8ZPK - chains B and H of the 8 polymer chains in the assembly; structure by electron microscopy, 3.21 A resolution.

[Chain B]
Molecule: Origin recognition complex subunit 2
Source organism: Saccharomyces cerevisiae S288C
UniProt: P32833 (ORC2_YEAST); residues 1-620 here = UniProt positions 1-620
Chain sequence (620 residues; row label = number of the first residue in the row):
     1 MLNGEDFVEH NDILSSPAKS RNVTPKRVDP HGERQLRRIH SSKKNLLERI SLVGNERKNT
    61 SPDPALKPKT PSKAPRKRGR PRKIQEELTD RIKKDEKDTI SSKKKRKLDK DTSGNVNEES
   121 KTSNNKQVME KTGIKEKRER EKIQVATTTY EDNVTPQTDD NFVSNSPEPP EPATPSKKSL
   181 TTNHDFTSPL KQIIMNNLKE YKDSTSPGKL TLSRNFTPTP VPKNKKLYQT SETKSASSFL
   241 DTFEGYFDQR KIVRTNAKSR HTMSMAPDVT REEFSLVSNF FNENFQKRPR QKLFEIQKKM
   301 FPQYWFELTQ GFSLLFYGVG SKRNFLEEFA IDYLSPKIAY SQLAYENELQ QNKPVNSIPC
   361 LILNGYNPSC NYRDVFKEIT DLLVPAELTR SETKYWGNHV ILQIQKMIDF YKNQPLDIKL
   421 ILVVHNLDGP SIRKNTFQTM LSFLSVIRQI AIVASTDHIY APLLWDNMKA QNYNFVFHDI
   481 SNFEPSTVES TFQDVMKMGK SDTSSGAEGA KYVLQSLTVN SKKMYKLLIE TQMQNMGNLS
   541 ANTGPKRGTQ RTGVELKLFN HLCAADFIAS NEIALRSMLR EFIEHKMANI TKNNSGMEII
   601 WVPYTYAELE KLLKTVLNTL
Unresolved in the structure: 1-235, 344-354, 541-543
Swiss-Prot annotation at these positions:
  - modified residue: Thr60 (Phosphothreonine), Thr187 (Phosphothreonine), Ser188 (Phosphoserine)

[Chain H]
Molecule: 77-nt DNA strand
Sequence (77 nucleotides; numbered -4 to 72; the number before each row is that of its first residue; numbers below 1 keep their minus sign (DT-4 is residue -4)):
    -4 TATTTAAGTA TTGTTTGTGC ACTTGCCTGC AGGCCTTTTG AAAAGCAAGC ATAAAAGATC
    56 TAAACATAAA ATCTGTA
Unresolved in the structure: -4 to 32

[How chain B and chain H interact]
Pairs across the interface - 16 pairs, chain B then chain H:
  Lys251(B) with DA39(H), salt bridge to the phosphate
  Arg373(B) with DA59(H), salt bridge to the phosphate
  Arg390(B) with DT62(H), salt bridge to the phosphate
  Lys394(B) with DA61(H), phosphate contact
  Trp396(B) with DC60(H), hydrogen bond to the base; DA61(H), phosphate contact
  Asn398(B) with DC60(H), phosphate contact
  His399(B) with DC60(H), salt bridge to the phosphate; DA61(H), salt bridge to the phosphate
  Thr549(B) with DA57(H), phosphate contact
  Gln550(B) with DA57(H), sugar contact; DA58(H), phosphate contact
  Arg551(B) with DT56(H), sugar contact; DA57(H), hydrogen bond to the phosphate
  Thr591(B) with DA58(H), phosphate contact
  Trp601(B) with DA58(H), phosphate contact
Interface residues without a listed pair, chain B (13 interface residues in all): Gly397

[In short]
13 residues of chain B face 8 of chain H across their interface; the contacts include 2 hydrogen bonds and 5
salt bridges. Polar contacts include Trp396(B)-DC60(H), Arg551(B)-DA57(H) and Lys251(B)-DA39(H).
Chain B is Origin recognition complex subunit 2 (Saccharomyces cerevisiae S288C) and chain H is a 77-nt DNA
strand; the structure, Cryo-EM structure of origin recognition complex (Orc6 with residues 1 to 270 deleted)
with ARS1 DNA ..., was determined by electron microscopy (same publication as 8ZP4 and 8ZP5).
